Entry 7ZHA (electron microscopy, 3.55 A resolution); this record covers chain A.

[Chain A]
Name: Solute carrier family 22 member 3
Source organism: Homo sapiens
UniProt: O75751 (S22A3_HUMAN); residue numbers follow UniProt; this construct covers 1-556
Amino-acid sequence (556 residues; row label = number of the first residue in the row):
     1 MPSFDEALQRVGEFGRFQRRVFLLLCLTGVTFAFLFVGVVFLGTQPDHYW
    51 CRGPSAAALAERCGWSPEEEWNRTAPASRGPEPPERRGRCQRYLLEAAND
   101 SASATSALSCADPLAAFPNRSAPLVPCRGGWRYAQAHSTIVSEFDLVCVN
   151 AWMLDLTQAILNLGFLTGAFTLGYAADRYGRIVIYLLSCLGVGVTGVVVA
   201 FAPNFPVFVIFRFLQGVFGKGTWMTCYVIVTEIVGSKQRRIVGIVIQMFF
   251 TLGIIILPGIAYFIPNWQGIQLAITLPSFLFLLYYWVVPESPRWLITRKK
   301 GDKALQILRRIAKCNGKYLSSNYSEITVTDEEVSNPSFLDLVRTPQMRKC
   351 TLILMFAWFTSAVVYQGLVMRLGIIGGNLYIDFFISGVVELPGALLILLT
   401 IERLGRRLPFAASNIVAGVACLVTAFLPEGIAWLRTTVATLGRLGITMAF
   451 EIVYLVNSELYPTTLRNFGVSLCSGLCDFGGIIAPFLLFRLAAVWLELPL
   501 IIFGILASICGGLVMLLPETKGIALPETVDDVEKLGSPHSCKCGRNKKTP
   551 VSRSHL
Disordered / not traced: 1-2, 79-86, 97-121, 317-329, 536-556
Disulfide bonds: Cys-51/Cys-127, Cys-90/Cys-148
Small-molecule neighbours: decynium-22 (JDW; 1-ethyl-2-[(1-ethylquinolin-2-yl)methyl]quinoline): Phe-36, Gln-247, Phe-250, Thr-251, Ala-362, Tyr-365, Gln-366, Thr-447, Phe-450, Glu-451
Reported in the primary citation:
  - mutagenesis - R212C, Y461H: increased binding to decynium-22
  - specificity-determining residues: Phe-36, Phe-250, Ile-254, Phe-450, Glu-451, Tyr-454 (by similarity / conservation)
  - mutagenesis - P54L, R120H: increased catalytic activity
  - mutagenesis - D340G, R348W: decreased localization
  - mutagenesis - G235A, R298Q: unchanged catalytic activity
  - mutagenesis - W223R: abolished catalytic activity
  - mutagenesis - W223R: unchanged localization
  - mutagenesis - R212C, Y461H: decreased catalytic activity on MPP

[Summary]
Ligands of chain A: decynium-22. From the paper: R212C and Y461H increase binding to decynium-22; specificity
determinants Phe-36, Phe-250 and Ile-254 among others; 9 substitutions were tested in all.
Chain A is Solute carrier family 22 member 3 (Homo sapiens); the structure, Structure of human OCT3 in complex
with inhibitor decynium-22, was determined by electron microscopy (same publication as 7ZH0 and 7ZH6).
